3C25 - chains C and B of the 4 polymer chains in the assembly; structure by X-ray diffraction, 2.50 A resolution.

# Chain C
Molecule: 22-nt DNA strand
Sequence (22 nucleotides; row label = number of the first residue in the row):
     1 CGGAGGCGCG GCCGCGCCGC CG

# Chain B
Protein: NotI restriction endonuclease
Organism: Nocardia otitidiscaviarum
UniProt: Q2I6W2 (Q2I6W2_9NOCA); residue numbers follow UniProt; this construct covers 1-383
Sequence (383 residues; each row starts with the number of its first residue):
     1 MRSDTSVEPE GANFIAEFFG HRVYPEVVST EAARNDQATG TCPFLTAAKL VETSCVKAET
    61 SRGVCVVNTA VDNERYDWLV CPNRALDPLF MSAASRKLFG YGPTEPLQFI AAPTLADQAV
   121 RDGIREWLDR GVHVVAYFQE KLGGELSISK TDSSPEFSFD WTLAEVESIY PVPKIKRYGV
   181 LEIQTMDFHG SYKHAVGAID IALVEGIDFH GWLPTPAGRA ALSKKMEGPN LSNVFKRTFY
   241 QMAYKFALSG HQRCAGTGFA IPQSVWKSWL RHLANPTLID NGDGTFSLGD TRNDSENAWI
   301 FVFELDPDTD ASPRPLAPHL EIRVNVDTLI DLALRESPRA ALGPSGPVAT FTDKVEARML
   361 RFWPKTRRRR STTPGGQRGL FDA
Disordered / not traced: 1-11, 365-383
Metal / ion sites: Fe ion: Cys-42, Cys-55, Cys-65, Cys-81; Ca2+ site 1: Glu-145, Asp-160; Ca2+ site 2 near Glu-182 (its only coordinating residue here)
Reported in the primary citation:
  - catalytic residues: Glu-145, Gln-184
  - catalytic residues: Asp-160, Glu-182 (citing earlier work)
  - binding site for the 22-nt DNA strand (chain C): Lys-245

# How chain C and chain B interact
Pairs across the interface (39):
  DG8(C) with Glu-156(B), sugar contact; Phe-157(B), phosphate contact; Ser-158(B), phosphate contact
  DC9(C) with Phe-157(B), phosphate contact; Ser-158(B), hydrogen bond to the phosphate; Gln-241(B), phosphate contact; Lys-245(B), salt bridge to the phosphate
  DG10(C) with Asp-160(B), phosphate contact; Ile-183(B), phosphate contact; Gln-184(B), phosphate contact; Arg-237(B), hydrogen bond to the base; Gln-241(B), hydrogen bond to the phosphate
  DG11(C) with Lys-57(B), phosphate contact; Val-80(B), sugar contact; Pro-82(B), sugar contact; Gln-184(B), phosphate contact; Thr-185(B), hydrogen bond to the phosphate; Met-186(B), phosphate contact; Asp-187(B), phosphate contact; Arg-237(B), hydrogen bond to the base
  DC12(C) with Lys-57(B), salt bridge to the phosphate; Thr-60(B), phosphate contact; Ser-61(B), hydrogen bond to the phosphate; Val-80(B), phosphate contact; Asp-187(B), hydrogen bond to the base; Gly-190(B), sugar contact; Tyr-192(B), hydrogen bond to the phosphate
  DC13(C) with Thr-60(B), hydrogen bond to the phosphate; Phe-188(B), hydrogen bond to the base; Gly-190(B), base contact; Ser-191(B), hydrogen bond to the phosphate; Asn-230(B), base contact
  DG14(C) with His-189(B), hydrogen bond to the base; Gly-190(B), hydrogen bond to the base; Ser-191(B), phosphate contact
  DC17(C) with Arg-358(B), hydrogen bond to the phosphate
  DC18(C) with Arg-358(B), salt bridge to the phosphate; Arg-361(B), salt bridge to the phosphate
  DC21(C) with Asn-73(B), phosphate contact
Other interface residues (no listed pair), chain C (12 interface residues in all): DC7, DC15
Other interface residues (no listed pair), chain B (31 interface residues in all): Cys-81, Lys-150, Glu-182, Lys-193, Lys-354

# Summary
The interface between chain C and chain B involves 12 residues on one side and 31 on the other; the contacts
include 14 hydrogen bonds and 4 salt bridges. Polar pairs include DG10(C)/Arg-237(B), DG11(C)/Arg-237(B) and
DC12(C)/Asp-187(B). The paper reports catalytic residues Glu-145(B), Gln-184(B) and Asp-160(B) among others; a
binding site for the 22-nt DNA strand (chain C) at Lys-245(B).
Here chain C is a 22-nt DNA strand and chain B is NotI restriction endonuclease (Nocardia otitidiscaviarum).
Entry 3C25 (Crystal Structure of NotI Restriction Endonuclease Bound to Cognate DNA) was determined by X-ray
diffraction.
